Entry 5LZL (X-ray diffraction, 3.47 A resolution); this record covers chains B and H of the 8 polymer chains in the assembly.

Chain B (and H):
Molecule: Delta-aminolevulinic acid dehydratase
Source organism: Pyrobaculum calidifontis (strain JCM 11548 / VA1)
Notes: EC 4.2.1.24; chain H of this document is another copy of the same molecule, construct and numbering; everything in this record applies to it too
UniProt: A3MWV9 (A3MWV9_PYRCJ); numbering as in UniProt (aligned over 1-338)
Sequence (338 residues; numbered 1 to 338; the number before each row is that of its first residue):
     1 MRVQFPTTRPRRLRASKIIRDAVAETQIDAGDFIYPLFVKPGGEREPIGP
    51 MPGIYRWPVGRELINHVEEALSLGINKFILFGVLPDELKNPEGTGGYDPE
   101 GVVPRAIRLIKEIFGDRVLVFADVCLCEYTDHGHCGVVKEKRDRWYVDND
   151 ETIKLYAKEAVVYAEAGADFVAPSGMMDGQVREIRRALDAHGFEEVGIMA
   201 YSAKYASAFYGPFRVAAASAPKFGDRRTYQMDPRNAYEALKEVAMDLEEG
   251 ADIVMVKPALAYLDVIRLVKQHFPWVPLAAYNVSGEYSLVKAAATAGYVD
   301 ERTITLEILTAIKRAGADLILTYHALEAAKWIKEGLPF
Disordered / not traced: 337-338
Metal / ion sites: Zn2+ site 1: C125, C135; Zn2+ site 2 near E242 (its only coordinating residue here)
From the paper describing this entry:
  - catalytic residues: K204
  - allosteric site: D178, E249

Chain B / chain H interface:
Residue-residue contacts (180; chain B residue first):
  M1(B) - L240(H)
  M1(B) - K241(H)
  M1(B) - A244(H)  hydrophobic
  M1(B) - E248(H)
  R2(B) - E248(H)
  V3(B) - M245(H)  hydrophobic
  V3(B) - E248(H)
  F5(B) - N149(H)
  F5(B) - D150(H)
  F5(B) - D178(H)
  F5(B) - G179(H)
  F5(B) - R182(H)
  F5(B) - M245(H)
  F5(B) - E249(H)
  P6(B) - R182(H)
  T8(B) - M245(H)
  R9(B) - N149(H)
  R9(B) - D150(H)  salt bridge
  R9(B) - D178(H)
  P10(B) - D178(H)
  P10(B) - K241(H)
  P10(B) - E242(H)
  P10(B) - M245(H)
  R11(B) - V147(H)  hydrogen bond (side chain-backbone)
  R11(B) - N149(H)
  R11(B) - M176(H)
  R11(B) - M177(H)
  R11(B) - D178(H)  hydrogen bond (backbone-side chain)
  R11(B) - T228(H)  hydrogen bond (side chain-backbone)
  R11(B) - Y229(H)
  R14(B) - R227(H)
  R14(B) - T228(H)
  R14(B) - Y229(H)  hydrogen bond (side chain-backbone)
  R14(B) - Q230(H)
  R14(B) - M231(H)
  R14(B) - E238(H)  salt bridge
  R14(B) - E242(H)  salt bridge
  R20(B) - R227(H)  hydrogen bond (side chain-backbone)
  R20(B) - D232(H)
  R20(B) - R234(H)
  D21(B) - R234(H)  salt bridge
  A24(B) - R234(H)
  A24(B) - N235(H)
  E25(B) - R234(H)
  E25(B) - N235(H)  hydrogen bond (backbone-side chain)
  E25(B) - A236(H)  hydrogen bond (side chain-backbone)
  E25(B) - Y237(H)  hydrogen bond (side chain-backbone)
  E25(B) - E238(H)  hydrogen bond (side chain-backbone)
  T26(B) - R234(H)  hydrogen bond (side chain-backbone)
  P50(B) - Y298(H)
  V147(B) - R11(H)  hydrogen bond (backbone-side chain)
  N149(B) - F5(H)
  N149(B) - R9(H)
  N149(B) - R11(H)  hydrogen bond
  D150(B) - F5(H)
  D150(B) - R9(H)  salt bridge
  M176(B) - R11(H)
  M177(B) - R11(H)
  D178(B) - F5(H)
  D178(B) - R9(H)
  D178(B) - P10(H)
  D178(B) - R11(H)  hydrogen bond (side chain-backbone)
  G179(B) - F5(H)
  R182(B) - F5(H)  hydrogen bond (side chain-backbone)
  R182(B) - P6(H)
  S207(B) - E307(H)  hydrogen bond
  A208(B) - T303(H)
  A208(B) - I304(H)  hydrophobic
  A208(B) - E307(H)  hydrogen bond (backbone-side chain)
  F209(B) - I304(H)  hydrophobic
  F209(B) - E307(H)
  F209(B) - I308(H)  hydrophobic
  P212(B) - Y298(H)
  R227(B) - R14(H)
  R227(B) - R20(H)
  R227(B) - L336(H)
  T228(B) - R11(H)  hydrogen bond (backbone-side chain)
  T228(B) - R14(H)
  T228(B) - A15(H)
  T228(B) - R20(H)
  Y229(B) - R11(H)
  Y229(B) - R14(H)  hydrogen bond (backbone-side chain)
  Q230(B) - R14(H)
  M231(B) - R14(H)
  D232(B) - R20(H)
  D232(B) - A24(H)
  P233(B) - R314(H)  hydrogen bond (backbone-side chain)
  P233(B) - L336(H)  hydrophobic
  R234(B) - R20(H)  hydrogen bond (side chain-backbone)
  R234(B) - D21(H)  salt bridge
  R234(B) - A24(H)
  R234(B) - E25(H)
  R234(B) - T26(H)  hydrogen bond (backbone-side chain)
  R234(B) - T310(H)
  R234(B) - R314(H)
  R234(B) - L336(H)
  N235(B) - A24(H)
  N235(B) - E25(H)  hydrogen bond (side chain-backbone)
  N235(B) - R314(H)
  A236(B) - E25(H)  hydrogen bond (backbone-side chain)
  A236(B) - R267(H)
  A236(B) - R314(H)
  Y237(B) - E25(H)  hydrogen bond (backbone-side chain)
  Y237(B) - R267(H)
  E238(B) - R14(H)  salt bridge
  E238(B) - E25(H)  hydrogen bond (backbone-side chain)
  K241(B) - L13(H)
  E242(B) - P10(H)
  E242(B) - R14(H)  salt bridge
  A244(B) - M1(H)  hydrophobic
  M245(B) - V3(H)
  M245(B) - P10(H)  hydrophobic
  E248(B) - M1(H)
  E248(B) - V3(H)
  E248(B) - Q4(H)
  E249(B) - F5(H)
  L260(B) - L260(H)
  L260(B) - A261(H)  hydrophobic
  L260(B) - L263(H)
  A261(B) - L263(H)
  A261(B) - A311(H)
  A261(B) - R314(H)  hydrogen bond (backbone-side chain)
  Y262(B) - E307(H)  hydrogen bond
  Y262(B) - R314(H)
  L263(B) - A261(H)
  L263(B) - D264(H)
  D264(B) - L263(H)
  D264(B) - D264(H)
  D264(B) - R267(H)  salt bridge
  D264(B) - R314(H)  salt bridge
  D264(B) - A315(H)
  V265(B) - R314(H)
  R267(B) - A236(H)
  R267(B) - Y237(H)
  R267(B) - D264(H)  salt bridge
  R267(B) - L268(H)
  L268(B) - R267(H)
  Q271(B) - Q271(H)  hydrogen bond
  S288(B) - Y298(H)
  L289(B) - L289(H)
  L289(B) - V290(H)  hydrophobic
  L289(B) - A293(H)  hydrophobic
  L289(B) - I304(H)  hydrophobic
  A292(B) - A292(H)
  A292(B) - A293(H)
  A292(B) - Y298(H)  hydrophobic
  A293(B) - L289(H)  hydrophobic
  A293(B) - A292(H)  hydrophobic
  Y298(B) - P50(H)  hydrophobic
  Y298(B) - M51(H)
  Y298(B) - P212(H)
  Y298(B) - S288(H)
  V299(B) - A208(H)
  V299(B) - L289(H)  hydrophobic
  T303(B) - A208(H)
  T303(B) - R227(H)
  I304(B) - A208(H)
  I304(B) - F209(H)  hydrophobic
  E307(B) - A206(H)
  E307(B) - S207(H)  hydrogen bond
  E307(B) - A208(H)  hydrogen bond (side chain-backbone)
  E307(B) - F209(H)
  E307(B) - Y262(H)  hydrogen bond
  I308(B) - F209(H)  hydrophobic
  T310(B) - R234(H)
  A311(B) - A261(H)
  R314(B) - P233(H)  hydrogen bond (side chain-backbone)
  R314(B) - R234(H)
  R314(B) - N235(H)
  R314(B) - A236(H)
  R314(B) - A261(H)  hydrogen bond (side chain-backbone)
  R314(B) - Y262(H)
  R314(B) - D264(H)  salt bridge
  R314(B) - V265(H)
  A315(B) - D264(H)  hydrogen bond (backbone-side chain)
  G335(B) - R227(H)  hydrogen bond (backbone-side chain)
  L336(B) - R227(H)
  L336(B) - D232(H)
  L336(B) - P233(H)  hydrophobic
  L336(B) - R234(H)
Interface residues without a listed pair, chain B (84 interface residues in all): Q4, L13, A15, K17, V23, G49, P52, I153, A206, G211, L240, F273, V290
Interface residues without a listed pair, chain H (82 interface residues in all): R2, T8, R144, I153, G211, F273, V299, E334

In short:
The interface between chain B and chain H involves 84 residues on one side and 82 on the other; the contacts
include 35 hydrogen bonds and 12 salt bridges. Polar contacts include R9(B)-D150(H), R14(B)-E238(H) and
R14(B)-E242(H). From the paper: the catalytic residue K204(B); an allosteric site at D178(B) and E249(B).
Chain B and chain H are both Delta-aminolevulinic acid dehydratase (Pyrobaculum calidifontis (strain JCM 11548
/ VA1)); the structure, Pyrobaculum calidifontis 5-aminolaevulinic acid dehydratase, was determined by X-ray
diffraction together with 5MHB, 5HMS and 5HNR from the same study.
